PDB entry 4DV4 | X-ray diffraction, 3.65 A resolution | chains A and K of the 21 polymer chains in the assembly

== Chain A ==
Molecule: 16S rRNA
From: Thermus thermophilus
Sequence (1522 nucleotides; row label = number of the first residue in the row; note: 42 numbers in that range are skipped by the numbering (no residue carries them; nothing is unmodelled there); a row labelled like 190A-190L holds insertion residues (190A, then the next letters in order); numbering starts at 0):
     0 UUUGUUGGAGAGUUUGAUCCUGGCUCAGGGUGAACGCUGGCGGCGUGCCU
    50 AAGACAUGCAAGUCGUGCGGG
    73 CCGCGGGGUUUU
    88 ACUCCG
    95 UGGUC
   101 AGCGGCGGACGGGUGAGUAACGCGUGGGU
  129A G
   130 ACCUACCCGGAAGAGGGGGACAACCCGGGGAAACUCGGGCUAAUCCCCCA
   180 UGUGGACCCGC
190A-190L CCCUUGGGGUGU
   191 GUCCAAAGGGCUUU
   216 GCCCGCUUCCGGAUGGGCCCGCGUCCCAUCAGCUAGUUGGUGGGGUAAUG
   266 GCCCACCAAGGCGACGACGGGUAGCCGGUCUGAGAGGAUGGCCGGCCACA
   316 GGGGCACUGAGACACGGGCCCCACUCCUACGGGAGGCAGCAGUUAGGAAU
   366 CUUCCGCAAUGGGCGCAAGCCUGACGGAGCGACGCCGCUUGGAGGAAGAA
   416 GCCCUUCGGGGUGUAAACUCCUGAA
   442 CCCGGGACGAAACCCCCGACGA
   474 GGGGACUGACGGUACCGGG
   494 GUAAUAGCGCCGGCCAACUCCGUGCCAGCAGCCGCGGUAAUACGGAGGGC
   544 GCGAGCGUUACCCGGAUUCACUGGGCGUAAAGGGCGUGUAGGCGGCCUGG
   594 GGCGUCCCAUGUGAAAGACCACGGCUCAACCGUGGGGGAGCGUGGGAUAC
   644 GCUCAGGCUAGACGGUGGGAGAGGGUGGUGGAAUUCCCGGAGUAGCGGUG
   694 AAAUGCGCAGAUACCGGGAGGAACGCCGAUGGCGAAGGCAGCCACCUGGU
   744 CCACCCGUGACGCUGAGGCGCGAAAGCGUGGGGAGCAAACCGGAUUAGAU
   794 ACCCGGGUAGUCCACGCCCUAAACGAUGCGCGCUAGGUCUCUGGGUCU
   848 CCUGGGGGCCGAAGCUAACGCGUUAAGCGCGCCGCCUGGGGAGUACGGCC
   898 GCAAGGCUGAAACUCAGAGGAAUUGACGGGGGCCCGCACAAGCGGUGGAG
   948 CAUGUGGUUUAAUUCGAAGXAACGCGAAGAACCUUACCAGGCCUUGACAU
   998 GCUAGG
 1003A G
  1004 AACCCGGGUGAAAGCCUGGGGUGCCCC
1030A-1030D GCGA
  1031 GGGGAGCCCUAGCACAGGUGCUGCAUGGCCGUCGUCAGCUCGUGCCGUGA
  1081 GGUGUUGGGUUAAGUCCCGCAACGAGCGCAACCCCCGCCGUUAGUUGCCA
  1131 GCGGUUCGGCCGGGCACUCUAACGGGACUGCCCGCGAAA
  1171 GCGGGAGGAAGGAGGGGACGACGUCUGGUCAGCAUGGCCCUUACGGCCUG
  1221 GGCGACACACGUGCUACAAUGCCCACUACAAAGCGAUGCCACCCGGCAAC
  1271 GGGGAGCUAAUCGCAAAAAGGUGGGCCCAGUUCGGAUUGGGGUCUGCAAC
  1321 CCGACCCCAUGAAGCCGGAAUCGCUAGUAAUCGCGGAUCAG
 1361A C
  1362 CAUGCCGCGGUGAAUACGUUCCCGGGCCUUGUACACACXGCCXGUXACGC
  1412 CAUGGGAGCGGGCUCUACCCGAAGUCGCCGGG
  1446 AGCCUACGGG
  1459 CAGGCGCCGAGGGUAGGGCCCGUGACUGGGGCGAAGUCGUAACAAGGUAG
  1509 CUGUACCGGAAGGUGCGGCUGGAUCCACUCCUUUCU
Not modelled in the structure: 0-4, 1534-1538
Differences from the reference sequence: engineered mutation G914 (A1537 in M26923.1); conflict C1534 (A2157 in M26923.1), A1535 (C2158 in M26923.1)
Modified / non-standard residues: PSU (pseudouridine-5'-monophosphate) at position 516, 7MG (7N-methyl-8-hydroguanosine-5'-monophosphate) at position 527, M2G (N2-dimethylguanosine-5'-monophosphate) at position 966, 5MC (5-methylcytidine-5'-monophosphate) at position 967, 2MG (2N-methylguanosine-5'-monophosphate) at position 1207, 5MC (5-methylcytidine-5'-monophosphate) at position 1400, 4OC (4n,o2'-methylcytidine-5'-monophosphate) at position 1402, 5MC (5-methylcytidine-5'-monophosphate) at position 1404, 5MC (5-methylcytidine-5'-monophosphate) at position 1407, UR3 (3-methyluridine-5'-monophoshate) at position 1498, MA6 (6N-dimethyladenosine-5'-monophoshate) at position 1518, MA6 (6N-dimethyladenosine-5'-monophoshate) at position 1519, PSU (pseudouridine-5'-monophosphate) at position 1540, PSU (pseudouridine-5'-monophosphate) at position 1541
Ion coordination: Mg2+ site 1 near U5 (its only coordinating residue here); Mg2+ site 2: U12, G22; Mg2+ site 3: U12, C526, 7MG_527; Mg2+ site 4: C58, U387; Mg2+ site 5: A59, U387; Mg2+ site 6: G61, U62, G105; Mg2+ site 7 near G70 (its only coordinating residue here); Mg2+ site 8 near C89 (its only coordinating residue here); Mg2+ site 9 near U95 (its only coordinating residue here); Mg2+ site 10 near G107 (its only coordinating residue here); Mg2+ site 11: C110, G112; Mg2+ site 12 near G117 (its only coordinating residue here); 101 more Mg2+ sites not listed

== Chain K ==
Name: ribosomal protein S11
From: Thermus thermophilus
UniProtKB: P80376 (RS11_THET8); residues 1-129 here = UniProt positions 1-129
Amino-acid sequence (129 residues; each row starts with the number of its first residue):
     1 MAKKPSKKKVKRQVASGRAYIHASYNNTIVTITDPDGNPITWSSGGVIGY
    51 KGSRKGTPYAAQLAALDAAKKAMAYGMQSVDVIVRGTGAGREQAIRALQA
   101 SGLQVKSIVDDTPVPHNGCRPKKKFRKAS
Not modelled in the structure: 1-10, 127-129
Ion coordination: Mg2+: Asn26, Gly52 (shared with U692(A) of chain A)

== Chain A / chain K interface ==
Pairs across the interface (77; chain A residue first):
  G674(A) with His116(K), base contact
  A675(A) with Val114(K), hydrogen bond to the sugar; Pro115(K), sugar contact; His116(K), hydrogen bond to the base; Gly118(K), base contact
  A676(A) with Pro113(K), sugar contact; Val114(K), sugar contact; Pro115(K), sugar contact; Cys119(K), base contact
  U677(A) with Cys119(K), base contact
  G683(A) with Asn38(K), hydrogen bond to the base; Pro39(K), base contact
  A684(A) with Asn38(K), sugar contact; Pro39(K), hydrogen bond to the sugar
  G685(A) with Pro39(K), sugar contact; Ile40(K), phosphate contact; Trp42(K), sugar contact
  U686(A) with Trp42(K), hydrogen bond to the sugar; Tyr75(K), phosphate contact
  A687(A) with Trp42(K), sugar contact; Lys71(K), salt bridge to the phosphate
  G688(A) with Trp42(K), sugar contact; Ser44(K), hydrogen bond to the phosphate; Gly46(K), sugar contact; Val47(K), sugar contact
  C689(A) with Asn27(K), hydrogen bond to the phosphate; Ser44(K), hydrogen bond to the phosphate; Gly45(K), phosphate contact; Gly46(K), hydrogen bond to the phosphate; Val47(K), phosphate contact; Lys55(K), salt bridge to the phosphate
  G690(A) with Ser24(K), phosphate contact; Asn27(K), hydrogen bond to the phosphate; Lys55(K), salt bridge to the phosphate
  G691(A) with Asn26(K), hydrogen bond to the phosphate; Lys51(K), base contact; Gly52(K), base contact; Lys55(K), base contact
  U692(A) with Asn26(K), hydrogen bond to the phosphate; Gly52(K), base contact; Ser53(K), hydrogen bond to the base; Lys124(K), salt bridge to the phosphate
  A694(A) with Ser53(K), phosphate contact
  A695(A) with Gly52(K), phosphate contact; Ser53(K), hydrogen bond to the phosphate
  A704(A) with Trp42(K), base contact
  U705(A) with Trp42(K), base contact
  A706(A) with His22(K), phosphate contact; Ile29(K), sugar contact; Thr31(K), hydrogen bond to the sugar; Pro39(K), base contact
  C707(A) with Tyr20(K), sugar contact; Thr33(K), sugar contact; Gly37(K), hydrogen bond to the sugar; Pro39(K), base contact; Arg85(K), salt bridge to the phosphate
  C708(A) with Tyr20(K), sugar contact; Asp36(K), sugar contact; Gly37(K), sugar contact; Arg85(K), salt bridge to the phosphate
  A715(A) with Gly118(K), base contact
  A716(A) with Asn117(K), hydrogen bond to the sugar; Gly118(K), sugar contact
  C717(A) with His116(K), sugar contact
  G718(A) with His116(K), stacking on the base; Asn117(K), sugar contact
  G778(A) with Arg120(K), hydrogen bond to the sugar
  C779(A) with Arg120(K), sugar contact; Pro121(K), sugar contact; Lys122(K), phosphate contact
  A780(A) with Lys123(K), hydrogen bond to the phosphate
  C796(A) with Lys123(K), salt bridge to the phosphate
  C797(A) with Lys124(K), phosphate contact
  G798(A) with Lys122(K), salt bridge to the phosphate
  G1523(A) with Lys123(K), phosphate contact
  C1524(A) with Arg120(K), salt bridge to the phosphate
  G1525(A) with Arg120(K), salt bridge to the phosphate
Also at the interface, not in a pair above, chain A (36 interface residues in all): G714, A777
Also at the interface, not in a pair above, chain K (39 interface residues in all): Arg12, Arg126

== Summary ==
Chain A and chain K form an interface of 36 and 39 residues respectively, with 19 hydrogen bonds, 10 salt
bridges and 1 aromatic stacking contact. Polar pairs include A675(A)-His116(K), G683(A)-Asn38(K) and
U692(A)-Ser53(K). U12(A) and G22(A) form the Mg2+ site 2.
Chain A is 16S rRNA and chain K is ribosomal protein S11, both from Thermus thermophilus; the structure,
Crystal structure of the Thermus thermophilus 30S ribosomal subunit with a 16S rRNA mutation, A914G, was
determined by X-ray diffraction.
